Entry 1PXN (X-ray diffraction, 2.50 A resolution); this record covers chain A.

[Chain A]
Molecule: Cell division protein kinase 2
Organism: Homo sapiens
Notes: EC 2.7.1.-
UniProt: P24941 (CDK2_HUMAN); residues 1-298 here = UniProt positions 1-298
Sequence (298 residues; numbered 1 to 298; the number before each row is that of its first residue):
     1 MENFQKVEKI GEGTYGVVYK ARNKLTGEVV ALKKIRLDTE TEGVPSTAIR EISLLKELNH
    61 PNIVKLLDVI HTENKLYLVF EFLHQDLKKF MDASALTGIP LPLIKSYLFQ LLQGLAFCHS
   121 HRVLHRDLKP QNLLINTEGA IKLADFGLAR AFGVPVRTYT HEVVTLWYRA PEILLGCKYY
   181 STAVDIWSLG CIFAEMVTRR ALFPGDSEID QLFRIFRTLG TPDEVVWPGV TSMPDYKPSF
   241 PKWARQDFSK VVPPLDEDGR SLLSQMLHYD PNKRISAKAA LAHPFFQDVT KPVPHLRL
Disordered / not traced: 37-40
Residues lining bound ligands: CK6 (4-[4-(4-methyl-2-methylamino-thiazol-5-yl)-pyrimidin-2-ylamino]-phenol): Ile10, Gly11, Glu12, Val18, Ala31, Lys33, Phe80, Glu81, Phe82, Leu83, His84, Gln85, Asp86, Lys89, Gln131, Leu134, Ala144, Asp145
UniProt features mapped onto this chain:
  - active site: Asp127 (Proton acceptor)
  - binding site (ATP): Ile10 to Val18, Lys33, Glu81 to Leu83, Asp86, Lys129 to Asn132, Asp145
  - binding site (Mg(2+)): Asn132, Asp145
  - site (CDK7 binding): Lys9, Lys88, Lys89, Leu166
  - modified residue: Met1 (N-acetylmethionine), Lys6 (N6-acetyllysine), Thr14 (Phosphothreonine), Tyr15 (Phosphotyrosine), Tyr19 (Phosphotyrosine), Thr160 (Phosphothreonine)
  - natural variant: Pro45 (P45L: In a glioblastoma multiforme sample)
  - mutagenesis: Lys9 (K9F: Reduced phosphorylation by CAK), Thr14 (T14A: 2-fold increase in activity), Tyr15 (Y15F: 2-fold increase in activity), Lys88 to Lys89 (Reduced phosphorylation by CAK), Thr160 (T160A: Abolishes activity), Leu166 (L166R: Reduced phosphorylation by CAK and reduced kinase activity)

[In short]
Bound to chain A: compound CK6. From UniProt: active-site residue Asp127, 19 ATP-binding residues,
Mg2+-binding residues Asn132 and Asp145 and 7 mutagenesis sites.
Chain A is Cell division protein kinase 2 (Homo sapiens); the structure, HUMAN CYCLIN DEPENDENT KINASE 2
COMPLEXED WITH THE INHIBITOR 4-[4-(4-Methyl-2-methylamino-thiazol-5-yl)-pyrimidin-2-ylamino]-phenol, was
determined by X-ray diffraction, deposited together with 1PXM, 1PXO and 1PXP.
